PDB entry 5MI4 | X-ray diffraction, 1.80 A resolution | chain A

Chain A:
Molecule: O-GlcNAcase BT_4395
From: Bacteroides thetaiotaomicron (strain ATCC 29148 / DSM 2079 / NCTC 10582 / E50 / VPI-5482)
Notes: EC 3.2.1.169, 3.2.1.52
UniProtKB: Q89ZI2 (OGA_BACTN); residues 2-716 here correspond to UniProt positions 23-737 (UniProt number = residue number + 21)
Sequence (727 residues; row label = number of the first residue in the row; numbers below 1 keep their minus sign (Met-10 is residue -10)):
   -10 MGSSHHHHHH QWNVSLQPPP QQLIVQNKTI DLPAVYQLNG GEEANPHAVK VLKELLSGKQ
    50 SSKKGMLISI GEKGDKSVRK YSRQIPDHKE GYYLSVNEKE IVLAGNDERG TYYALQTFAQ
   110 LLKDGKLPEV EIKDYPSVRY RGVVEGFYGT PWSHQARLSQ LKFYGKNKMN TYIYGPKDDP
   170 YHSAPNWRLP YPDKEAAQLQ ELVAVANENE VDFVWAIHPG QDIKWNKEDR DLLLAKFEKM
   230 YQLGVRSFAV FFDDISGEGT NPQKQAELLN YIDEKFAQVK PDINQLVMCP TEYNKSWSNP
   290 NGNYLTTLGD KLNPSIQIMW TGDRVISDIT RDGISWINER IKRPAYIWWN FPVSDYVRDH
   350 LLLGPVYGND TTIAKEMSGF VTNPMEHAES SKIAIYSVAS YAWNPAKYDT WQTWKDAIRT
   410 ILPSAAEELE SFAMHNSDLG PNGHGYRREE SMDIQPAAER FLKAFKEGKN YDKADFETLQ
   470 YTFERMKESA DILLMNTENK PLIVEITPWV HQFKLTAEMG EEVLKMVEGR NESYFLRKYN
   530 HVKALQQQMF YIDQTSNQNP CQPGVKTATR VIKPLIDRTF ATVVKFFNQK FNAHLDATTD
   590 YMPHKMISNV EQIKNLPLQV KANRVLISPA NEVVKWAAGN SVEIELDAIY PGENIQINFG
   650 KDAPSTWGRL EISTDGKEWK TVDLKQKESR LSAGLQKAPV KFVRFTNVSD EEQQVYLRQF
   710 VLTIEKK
Unresolved in the structure: -10 to 3, 600-601, 619-621, 649-658, 697-705
Construct notes: initiating methionine (-10); expression tag (-9 to 1); engineered mutation Ser420 (Cys441 in Q89ZI2), Cys550 (Tyr571 in Q89ZI2), Ser654 (Cys675 in Q89ZI2)
Glycans and other covalent adducts: N-(4-ethoxyquinazolin-2-yl)propanamide (7NQ) linked to Cys550
Metal / ion sites: Ca2+: Glu32, Glu61, Asp64
Residues lining bound ligands: N-(4-ethoxyquinazolin-2-yl)propanamide (7NQ): Tyr137, Asp243, Arg347
Curated features (UniProtKB/Swiss-Prot):
  - active site: Asp243 (Proton donor)
  - binding site (a protein): Gly135, Lys166, Asp242, Tyr282, Trp337 to Asn339, Asp344, Asn372
Reported in the primary citation:
  - binding site for N-(4-ethoxyquinazolin-2-yl)propanamide: Tyr137
  - mutagenesis - Y137F, C420S/Y550C/C654S: decreased catalytic activity
  - catalytic residues: Asp243 (citing earlier work)

Summary:
Covalently linked N-(4-ethoxyquinazolin-2-yl)propanamide: at Cys550. The Ca2+ site is built by Glu32, Glu61
and Asp64. From UniProt: active-site residue Asp243 and 9 protein-binding residues. The paper reports the
catalytic residue Asp243; Y137F and C420S/Y550C/C654S reduce catalytic activity.
Chain A is O-GlcNAcase BT_4395 (Bacteroides thetaiotaomicron (strain ATCC 29148 / DSM 2079 / NCTC 10582 / E50
/ VPI-5482)); the structure, BtGH84 mutant with covalent modification by MA3, was determined by X-ray
diffraction together with 5MI5, 5MI6 and 5MI7 from the same study.
